Entry 5O0J (X-ray diffraction, 1.81 A resolution); this record covers chain A.

# Chain A
Molecule: ADP-dependent glucokinase
Organism: Pyrococcus horikoshii (strain ATCC 700860 / DSM 12428 / JCM 9974 / NBRC 100139 / OT-3)
Notes: EC 2.7.1.147
UniProt: O58328 (GLKA_PYRHO); residues 5-457 here = UniProt positions 5-457
Chain sequence (453 residues; row label = number of the first residue in the row):
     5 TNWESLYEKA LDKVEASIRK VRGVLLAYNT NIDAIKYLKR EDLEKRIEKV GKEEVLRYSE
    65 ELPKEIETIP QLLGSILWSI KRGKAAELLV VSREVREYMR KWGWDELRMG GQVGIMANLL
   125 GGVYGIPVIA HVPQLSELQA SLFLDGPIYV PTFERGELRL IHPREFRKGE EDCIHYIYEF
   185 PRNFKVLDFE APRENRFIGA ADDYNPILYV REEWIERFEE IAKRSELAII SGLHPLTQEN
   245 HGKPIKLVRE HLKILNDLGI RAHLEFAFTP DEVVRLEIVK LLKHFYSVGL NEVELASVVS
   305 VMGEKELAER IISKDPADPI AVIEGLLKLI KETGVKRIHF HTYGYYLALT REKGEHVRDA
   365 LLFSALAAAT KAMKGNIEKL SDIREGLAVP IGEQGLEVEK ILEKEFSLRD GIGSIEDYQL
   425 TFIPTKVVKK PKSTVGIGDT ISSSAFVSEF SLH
Residues lining bound ligands:
  - 8-bromo-adenosine-5'-monophosphate (8BR), molecule 1: Leu66, Pro67, Trp82, Arg86, Lys88, Ala89, Ala90, Phe272, Val297
  - 8-bromo-adenosine-5'-monophosphate (8BR), molecule 2: Glu198, Arg200, Asn295, His345, Thr346, Tyr347, Tyr350, Ala376, Lys430, Val431, Val432, Pro435, Thr438, Ile441, Gly442, Ile445
  - alpha-D-glucopyranose (GLC): Asn33, Asn35, Asp37, Glu91, Gly114, Gly115, Gln116, Ile119, His179, Ile181, Ile202, His238, Val439, Gly440, Asp443
Curated features (UniProtKB/Swiss-Prot):
  - active site: Asp443 (Proton acceptor)
  - binding site (D-glucose): Asp37, Glu91, Gly115, Gln116, His179, Asp443
  - binding site (Mg(2+)): Glu269, Glu298, Asp443
  - binding site (ADP): Asn295, His345, Thr346, Val432, Gly442
  - mutagenesis: Phe272 (F272A: Does not impact activity and inhibition by 8-Br-AMP)
From the paper describing this entry:
  - conformationally variable residues (loop rearrangement, order/disorder transition, side-chain flip): Glu198 to Arg200, Glu296, Tyr347, Pro435 to Val439
  - binding site for 8-bromo-adenosine-5'-monophosphate: Trp82, Arg86, Glu198, Asn199, Arg200, Phe272, Asn295, Glu296, Glu298, His345, Thr346, Tyr347, Gly348, Ala376, Thr429, Lys430, Val431, Val432, Pro435, Thr438, Ile441, Gly442, Ile445
  - binding site for alpha-D-glucopyranose: Asp37, Glu91, Gly114 to Gly115, Gln116, Ile119, His179, Ile181, Ile202, Val439, Asp443
  - mutagenesis - F272A (17.44 +/- 3.51 mum): unchanged binding to 8-bromo-adenosine-5'-monophosphate
  - mutagenesis - R200A, E298A: abolished catalytic activity
  - contacts within the chain: Glu296-Tyr347 (water-mediated contact)
  - catalytic residues: Arg200 (citing earlier work)
  - mutagenesis - F272A: unchanged catalytic activity on 8-bromo-adenosine-5'-monophosphate

# In short
Ligands of chain A: 8-bromo-adenosine-5'-monophosphate and alpha-D-glucopyranose. UniProt lists active-site
residue Asp443, 6 D-glucose-binding residues, 3 Mg2+-binding residues and 5 ADP-binding residues. From the
paper: the catalytic residue Arg200; R200A and E298A abolish catalytic activity.
Chain A is ADP-dependent glucokinase (Pyrococcus horikoshii (strain ATCC 700860 / DSM 12428 / JCM 9974 / NBRC
100139 / OT-3)); the structure, ADP-dependent glucokinase from Pyrococcus horikoshii, was determined by X-ray
diffraction (same publication as 5O0I).
